PDB entry 3QJQ | X-ray diffraction, 2.90 A resolution | chains A and B of the 3 polymer chains in the assembly

[Chain A]
Name: Cytochrome c oxidase subunit 1
Source organism: Thermus thermophilus
Notes: EC 1.9.3.1
UniProtKB: Q5SJ79 (COX1_THET8); residues 2-562 here = UniProt positions 2-562
Sequence (568 residues; numbered -5 to 562; the number before each row is that of its first residue; numbers below 1 keep their minus sign (Met-5 is residue -5)):
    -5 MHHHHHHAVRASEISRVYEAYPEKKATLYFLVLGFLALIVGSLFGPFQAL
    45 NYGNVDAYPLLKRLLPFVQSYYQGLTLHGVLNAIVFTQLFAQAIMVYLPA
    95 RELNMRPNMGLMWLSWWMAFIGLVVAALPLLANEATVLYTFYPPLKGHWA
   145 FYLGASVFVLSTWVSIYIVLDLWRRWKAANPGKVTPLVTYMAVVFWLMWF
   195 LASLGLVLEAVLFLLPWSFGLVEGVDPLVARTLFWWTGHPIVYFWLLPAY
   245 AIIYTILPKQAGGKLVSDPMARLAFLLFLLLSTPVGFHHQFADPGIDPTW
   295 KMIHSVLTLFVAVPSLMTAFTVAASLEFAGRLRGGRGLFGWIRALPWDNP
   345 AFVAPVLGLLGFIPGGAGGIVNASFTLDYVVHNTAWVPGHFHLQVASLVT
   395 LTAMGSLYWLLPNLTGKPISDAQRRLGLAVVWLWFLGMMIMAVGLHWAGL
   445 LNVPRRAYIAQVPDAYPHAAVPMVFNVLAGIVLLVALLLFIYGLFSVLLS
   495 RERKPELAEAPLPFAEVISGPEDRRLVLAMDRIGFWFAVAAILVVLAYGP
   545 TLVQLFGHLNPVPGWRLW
Disordered / not traced: -5 to 10
Construct notes: expression tag (-5 to 1)
UniProt features mapped onto this chain:
  - binding site (Fe(II)-heme a): His72, His386
  - binding site (Cu cation): His233, Tyr237, His282, His283
  - binding site (heme a3): His384
  - cross-link: His233 to Tyr237 (1'-histidyl-3'-tyrosine (His-Tyr))
Ion coordination: heme Fe: His72, His386; Cu+: His233, His282, His283 (together with carbon monoxide); heme-as Fe near His384 (its only coordinating residue here)
Ligand contacts:
  - carbon monoxide (CMO): His233, Val236, His282, His283, His384
  - heme-as (HAS): Tyr133, Thr134, Trp229, Val236, Tyr237, Trp239, Leu240, Tyr244, His282, His283, Phe285, Thr302, Ala306, Ser309, Leu310, Ala313, Ala317, Trp335, Ile336, Val350, Leu353, Leu354, Phe356, Ile357, Gly360, Gly363, Ile364, Asn366, Ala367, Asp372, His376, Asn377, Val381, His384, Phe385, Gln388, Val389, Val393, Arg449, Arg450
  - heme (HEM): Leu32, Ser36, Gly39, Pro40, Gln42, Ala43, Tyr46, Tyr65, Leu69, His72, Asn76, Ala77, Phe80, Leu132, Tyr133, Pro382, Phe385, His386, Val389, Ala390, Thr394, Trp428, Met432, Met435, Arg449, Arg450, Ala451, Leu477

[Chain B]
Name: Cytochrome c oxidase subunit 2
Source organism: Thermus thermophilus
Notes: EC 1.9.3.1
UniProtKB: Q5SJ80 (COX2_THET8); residues 1-168 here = UniProt positions 1-168
Sequence (168 residues; row label = number of the first residue in the row):
     1 MVDEHKAHKAILAYEKGWLAFSLAMLFVFIALIAYTLATHTAGVIPAGKL
    51 ERVDPTTVRQEGPWADPAQAVVQTGPNQYTVYVLAFAFGYQPNPIEVPQG
   101 AEIVFKITSPDVIHGFHVEGTNINVEVLPGEVSTVRYTFKRPGEYRIICN
   151 QYCGLGHQNMFGTIVVKE
Disordered / not traced: 1-2
UniProt features mapped onto this chain:
  - binding site (Cu cation): His114, Cys149, Cys153, His157
Ion coordination: dinuclear copper ion: His114, Cys149, Gln151, Cys153, His157, Met160

[Chain A / chain B interface]
Pairs across the interface - 107 pairs, chain A then chain B:
  Ser64(A) with Leu155(B)
  Tyr66(A) with Tyr152(B), hydrophobic; Leu155(B), hydrophobic; His157(B); Gln158(B), hydrogen bond
  Thr130(A) with Tyr152(B), hydrogen bond (backbone-side chain)
  Leu132(A) with Tyr152(B), hydrophobic
  Tyr136(A) with Gln151(B)
  Pro137(A) with Ile113(B)
  Pro138(A) with Asp111(B); Val112(B); Ile113(B); Pro129(B), hydrophobic
  Asp220(A) with Arg52(B), salt bridge
  Pro221(A) with Leu128(B), hydrophobic; Pro129(B)
  Leu222(A) with Leu50(B), hydrophobic; Leu128(B)
  Arg225(A) with Ile113(B); Glu126(B), salt bridge
  Val260(A) with Ile11(B), hydrophobic
  Met264(A) with Leu12(B), hydrophobic; Glu15(B)
  Phe285(A) with Pro46(B)
  Ala286(A) with Pro46(B); Asn124(B); Val125(B); Glu126(B), hydrogen bond (backbone-backbone)
  Asp287(A) with Pro46(B); Glu126(B)
  Pro288(A) with Pro46(B), hydrophobic; Glu126(B); Leu128(B); Glu131(B); Ser133(B)
  Gly289(A) with Ala47(B), hydrogen bond (backbone-backbone); Gly48(B)
  Ile290(A) with Gly48(B), hydrogen bond (backbone-backbone)
  Pro292(A) with Gly48(B)
  Met296(A) with Ile33(B), hydrophobic; Ala34(B), hydrophobic; Leu37(B), hydrophobic
  Val300(A) with Ile30(B), hydrophobic
  Leu303(A) with Leu26(B); Ile30(B), hydrophobic
  Phe304(A) with Phe27(B), hydrophobic
  Leu310(A) with Trp18(B), hydrogen bond (backbone-side chain); Ser22(B)
  Met311(A) with Glu15(B); Leu19(B), hydrophobic
  Phe314(A) with Ile11(B); Glu15(B)
  Thr315(A) with Glu15(B), hydrogen bond
  Ser368(A) with Ile33(B)
  Phe369(A) with Ile45(B), hydrophobic
  Thr370(A) with Thr36(B), hydrogen bond
  Tyr373(A) with Val44(B), hydrophobic; Ile45(B); Asn122(B); Asn124(B), hydrogen bond (backbone-side chain)
  His376(A) with Asn124(B), hydrogen bond (backbone-side chain); Glu126(B), salt bridge; Asn150(B), hydrogen bond (backbone-side chain)
  Asn377(A) with Glu126(B); Asn150(B), hydrogen bond (side chain-backbone); Gln151(B)
  Thr378(A) with His117(B)
  Asn446(A) with His117(B), hydrogen bond; Glu119(B); Ile148(B)
  Pro448(A) with Ile148(B), hydrophobic; Asn150(B)
  Arg449(A) with His157(B)
  Arg450(A) with Gln151(B), hydrogen bond; His157(B), hydrogen bond (backbone-side chain)
  Ala451(A) with His157(B)
  Tyr452(A) with Gln158(B)
  Val456(A) with Asn159(B)
  Ala459(A) with Arg146(B), hydrogen bond (backbone-side chain)
  Tyr460(A) with Phe161(B)
  Ile512(A) with Glu4(B); His8(B)
  Ser513(A) with His5(B); His8(B)
  Gly514(A) with His5(B); His8(B)
  Pro515(A) with His5(B)
  Glu516(A) with Lys9(B), salt bridge
  Asp517(A) with His8(B), salt bridge
  Leu549(A) with Leu50(B), hydrophobic
  His552(A) with Leu50(B); Arg52(B), hydrogen bond (backbone-side chain)
  Asn554(A) with Arg52(B); Val53(B), hydrogen bond (side chain-backbone); Gly130(B)
  Val556(A) with Pro55(B), hydrophobic; Pro129(B)
  Trp559(A) with Pro110(B); Asp111(B); Val112(B), hydrophobic
  Leu561(A) with Ala87(B), hydrophobic; Phe88(B), hydrophobic; Val112(B), hydrophobic; Cys153(B); Gly154(B); Leu155(B), hydrogen bond (backbone-backbone)
  Trp562(A) with Leu155(B), hydrophobic
Other interface residues (no listed pair), chain A (71 interface residues in all): Val131, Leu139, Ser261, Asp291, Lys295, Ser299, Val307, Ile364, Val374, Val375, Gln455, Gln548, Leu553, Pro557
Other interface residues (no listed pair), chain B (63 interface residues in all): Ala7, Tyr14, Leu23, Phe29, Lys49, Thr56, Gly120, Val132

[Summary]
71 residues of chain A face 63 of chain B across their interface, with 19 hydrogen bonds and 5 salt bridges.
Among the polar pairs are Asp220(A)-Arg52(B), Arg225(A)-Glu126(B) and His376(A)-Glu126(B). Bound to chain A:
heme, heme-as and carbon monoxide.
Chain A is Cytochrome c oxidase subunit 1 and chain B is Cytochrome c oxidase subunit 2, both from Thermus
thermophilus; the structure, The structure of and photolytic induced changes of carbon monoxide binding to the
cytochrome ba3-oxidase from ..., was determined by X-ray diffraction together with 3QJR, 3QJS, 3QJT, 3QJU and
3QJV from the same study.
